9CC1 - chains B and C of the 7 polymer chains in the assembly; structure by electron microscopy, 2.92 A resolution.

== Chain B (and C) ==
Protein: Lon protease homolog, mitochondrial
Organism: Homo sapiens
Notes: EC 3.4.21.53; chain C of this document is another copy of the same molecule, construct and numbering; everything in this record applies to it too
UniProtKB: P36776 (LONM_HUMAN); residues 115-959 here = UniProt positions 115-959
Amino-acid sequence (862 residues; row label = number of the first residue in the row):
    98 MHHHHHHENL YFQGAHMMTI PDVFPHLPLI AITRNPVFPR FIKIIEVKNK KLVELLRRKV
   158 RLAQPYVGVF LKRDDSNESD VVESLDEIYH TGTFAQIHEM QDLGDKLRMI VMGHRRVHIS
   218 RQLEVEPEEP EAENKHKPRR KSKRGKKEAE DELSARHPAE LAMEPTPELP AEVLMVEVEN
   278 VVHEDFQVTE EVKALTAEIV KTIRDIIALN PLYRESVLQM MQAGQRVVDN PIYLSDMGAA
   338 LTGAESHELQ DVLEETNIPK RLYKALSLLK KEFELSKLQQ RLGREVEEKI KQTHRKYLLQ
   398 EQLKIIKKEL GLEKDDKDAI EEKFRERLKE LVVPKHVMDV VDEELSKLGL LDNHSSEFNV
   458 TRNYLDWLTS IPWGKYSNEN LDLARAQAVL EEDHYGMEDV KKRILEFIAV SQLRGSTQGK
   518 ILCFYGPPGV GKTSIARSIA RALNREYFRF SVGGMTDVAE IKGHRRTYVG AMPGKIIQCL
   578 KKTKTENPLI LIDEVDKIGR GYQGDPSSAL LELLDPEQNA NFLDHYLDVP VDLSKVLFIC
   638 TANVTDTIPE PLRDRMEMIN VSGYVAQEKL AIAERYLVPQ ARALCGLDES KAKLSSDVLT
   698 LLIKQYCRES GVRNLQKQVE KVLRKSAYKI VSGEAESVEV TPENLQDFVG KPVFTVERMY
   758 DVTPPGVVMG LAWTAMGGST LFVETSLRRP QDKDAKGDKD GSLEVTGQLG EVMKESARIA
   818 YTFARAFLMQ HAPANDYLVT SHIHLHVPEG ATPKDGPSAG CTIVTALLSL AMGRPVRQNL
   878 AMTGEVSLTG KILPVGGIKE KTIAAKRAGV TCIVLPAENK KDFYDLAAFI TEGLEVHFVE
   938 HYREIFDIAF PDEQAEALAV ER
Unresolved in the structure: 98-415, 790-795, 948-959 (chain C: 98-414, 790-795, 948-959)
Differences from the reference sequence: expression tag (98-114)
Bound ions: Mg2+: Thr530 (together with ADP)
Residues lining bound ligands: ADP (adenosine-5'-diphosphate): Asp490, His491, Tyr492, Met494, Pro524, Pro525, Gly526, Val527, Gly528, Lys529, Thr530, Ser531, Tyr661, Ile669, Tyr673, Val709, Arg710, Gln713
UniProt features mapped onto this chain:
  - active site: Ser855, Lys898
  - binding site (ATP): Gly523 to Thr530
  - natural variant: Glu476 (E476A: In CODASS), Ser631 (S631Y: In CODASS), Ala670 (A670V: In CODASS), Arg672 (R672C: In CODASS), Pro676 (P676S: In CODASS), Arg679 (R679H: In CODASS), Arg721 (R721G: In CODASS), Ala724 (A724V: In CODASS), Pro749 (P749S: In CODASS), Gly767 (G767E: In CODASS), Ile927 (deletion: In CODASS)
  - mutagenesis: Lys529 (K529R: Abolishes ATPase activity, and presumably ATP-driven protein unfolding, but does not block access to the proteolytic active site or prevent a substrate from binding to it), Trp770 (W770A: Has low basal, but normal stimulated ATPase activity, and retains peptidase activity; W770P: Has normal basal, but low stimulated ATPase activity, and abolishes peptidase activity), Ser855 (S855A: Lacks both ATPase and protease activity, but retains DNA binding activity), Thr880 (T880V: Enhances the basal, but not the stimulated ATPase activity), Gly893 (G893A: Has low basal, but normal stimulated ATPase activity, and retains peptidase activity; G893P: Has normal basal, but low stimulated ATPase activity, and abolishes peptidase activity), Gly894 (G894A/S: Enhances the basal, but not the stimulated ATPase activity, and retains peptidase activity; G894P: Enhances the basal, but not the stimulated ATPase activity, and abolishes peptidase activity)

== How chain B and chain C interact ==
Contacting residue pairs (97):
  Asn456(B) with Leu447(C); Leu448(C)
  Val457(B) with Glu454(C)
  Arg459(B) with Lys444(C); Leu447(C)
  Thr530(B) with Gln615(C)
  Arg534(B) with Asn618(C)
  Arg546(B) with Glu609(C), salt bridge; Gln615(C)
  Ser548(B) with Glu609(C)
  Gly550(B) with Ser605(C)
  Gly551(B) with Val555(C); Asp602(C); Ser605(C)
  Thr553(B) with Gln600(C), hydrogen bond (side chain-backbone)
  Asp554(B) with Tyr565(C), hydrogen bond
  Ala556(B) with Arg562(C), hydrogen bond (backbone-side chain)
  Glu557(B) with Arg562(C), salt bridge
  Gly560(B) with Arg562(C)
  His561(B) with Thr564(C); Tyr565(C)
  Val566(B) with Ser453(C); Glu454(C); Val457(C), hydrophobic
  Gly567(B) with Thr564(C), hydrogen bond (backbone-side chain)
  Ala568(B) with Thr564(C)
  Met569(B) with Arg562(C); Arg563(C), hydrogen bond; Asp625(C)
  Gly571(B) with Arg562(C)
  Lys572(B) with Leu620(C); Asp625(C), salt bridge
  Gln575(B) with Asp625(C), hydrogen bond
  Lys578(B) with Glu440(C), salt bridge
  Lys579(B) with Glu440(C), salt bridge
  Glu591(B) with Leu608(C); Arg652(C), salt bridge
  Lys594(B) with Ser605(C)
  Arg597(B) with Tyr599(C)
  Gly598(B) with Gln600(C)
  Asn640(B) with Pro648(C)
  Leu681(B) with Arg511(C)
  Cys682(B) with Leu510(C)
  Leu684(B) with Leu510(C), hydrophobic
  Arg710(B) with Asp612(C), salt bridge; Asp651(C); Arg652(C)
  Lys714(B) with Asp651(C), hydrogen bond (side chain-backbone); Met653(C), hydrogen bond (side chain-backbone)
  Glu717(B) with Lys517(C)
  Arg721(B) with Arg500(C); Glu503(C), salt bridge; Val507(C); Glu654(C), salt bridge
  Lys722(B) with Glu503(C), salt bridge
  Ala724(B) with Leu510(C), hydrophobic
  Tyr725(B) with Leu502(C); Glu503(C); Ala506(C), hydrophobic
  Val728(B) with Leu480(C), hydrophobic; Ala506(C); Gln509(C); Leu510(C), hydrophobic
  Gln743(B) with Lys918(C), hydrogen bond
  Pro749(B) with Lys918(C)
  Met756(B) with Lys888(C), hydrogen bond (backbone-side chain); Leu890(C), hydrophobic
  Tyr757(B) with Thr886(C), hydrogen bond; Lys888(C)
  Glu781(B) with Ser884(C); Leu885(C), hydrogen bond (side chain-backbone); Thr886(C), hydrogen bond
  Thr782(B) with Leu885(C)
  Ser783(B) with Leu885(C)
  Leu784(B) with Thr819(C)
  Arg785(B) with Arg822(C), hydrogen bond (backbone-side chain)
  Arg786(B) with Lys796(C); Asp797(C); Arg822(C); Met826(C)
  Pro787(B) with Met826(C); Val836(C)
  Glu801(B) with Arg815(C), salt bridge
  Thr803(B) with Glu812(C); Ile816(C)
  Gly804(B) with Glu812(C), hydrogen bond (backbone-side chain)
  Gln805(B) with Glu808(C); Val809(C); Glu812(C), hydrogen bond
  His841(B) with Thr819(C), hydrogen bond; Leu885(C)
  His843(B) with Ile816(C); Leu885(C)
  Pro845(B) with Glu882(C); Ser884(C); Leu890(C)
  Gly847(B) with Glu882(C), hydrogen bond (backbone-side chain)
Interface residues without a listed pair, chain B (67 interface residues in all): Pro525, Met552, Tyr565, Tyr599, Ser729, Lys748, Val753, Ala848
Interface residues without a listed pair, chain C (65 interface residues in all): Asp449, Lys499, Ala606, Pro613, His622, Ala823, Pro854, Glu915, Asp919

== Summary ==
The interface between chain B and chain C involves 67 residues on one side and 65 on the other; the contacts
include 18 hydrogen bonds and 11 salt bridges. Polar contacts include Arg546(B)-Glu609(C), Glu557(B)-Arg562(C)
and Lys572(B)-Asp625(C). Ligands of chain B: ADP.
Both chains are Lon protease homolog, mitochondrial (Homo sapiens). Entry 9CC1 (Human Mitochondrial LONP1 Idle
State bound to substrate and 6 ADP) was determined by electron microscopy.
